PDB entry 6U5J | electron microscopy, 3.50 A resolution | chains g and l of the 24 polymer chains in the assembly

# Chain g (and l)
Protein: Sheath PA0622
From: Pseudomonas aeruginosa (strain ATCC 15692 / DSM 22644 / CIP 104116 / JCM 14847 / LMG 12228 / 1C / PRS 101 / PAO1)
Notes: chain l of this document is another copy of the same molecule, construct and numbering; everything in this record applies to it too
UniProt: G3XD39 (G3XD39_PSEAE); numbering as in UniProt (aligned over 1-386)
Amino-acid sequence (386 residues; row label = number of the first residue in the row):
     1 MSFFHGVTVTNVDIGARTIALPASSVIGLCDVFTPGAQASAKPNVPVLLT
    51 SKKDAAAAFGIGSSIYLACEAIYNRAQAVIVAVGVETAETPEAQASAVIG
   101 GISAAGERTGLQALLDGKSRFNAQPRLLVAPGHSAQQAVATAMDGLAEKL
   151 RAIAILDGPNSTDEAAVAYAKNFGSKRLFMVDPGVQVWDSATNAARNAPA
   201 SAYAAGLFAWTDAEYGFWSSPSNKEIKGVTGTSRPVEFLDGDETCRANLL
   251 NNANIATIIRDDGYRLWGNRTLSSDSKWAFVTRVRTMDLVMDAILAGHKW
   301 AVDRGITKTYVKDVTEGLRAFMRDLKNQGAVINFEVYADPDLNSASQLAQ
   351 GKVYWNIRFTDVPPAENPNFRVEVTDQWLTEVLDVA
Unresolved in the structure: 1, 385-386

# How chain g and chain l interact
Contacting residue pairs - 37 pairs, chain g then chain l:
  Ser222(g) with His5(l), hydrogen bond
  Gly241(g) with Phe4(l)
  Asp242(g) with Phe4(l)
  Glu243(g) with Phe4(l)
  Asn248(g) with Ser2(l); Phe3(l), hydrogen bond (side chain-backbone); Phe4(l); His5(l), hydrogen bond (side chain-backbone)
  Asn251(g) with Ser2(l)
  Asn252(g) with Ser2(l)
  Trp267(g) with His5(l), hydrogen bond (side chain-backbone)
  Gly268(g) with His5(l)
  Asn269(g) with His5(l)
  Arg270(g) with Ser2(l)
  Glu366(g) with Ser2(l); Phe4(l); His5(l), salt bridge; Gly6(l), hydrogen bond (backbone-backbone)
  Asn367(g) with Phe4(l); Gly6(l); Thr8(l), hydrogen bond
  Pro368(g) with Gly6(l); Val7(l); Thr8(l), hydrogen bond (backbone-backbone)
  Asn369(g) with Thr8(l)
  Phe370(g) with Val7(l), hydrophobic; Thr8(l), hydrogen bond (backbone-backbone); Val9(l); Thr10(l), hydrogen bond (backbone-backbone)
  Arg371(g) with Thr10(l); Val12(l)
  Val372(g) with Val9(l), hydrophobic; Thr10(l), hydrogen bond (backbone-backbone); Asn11(l); Val12(l), hydrogen bond (backbone-backbone)
  Glu373(g) with Val12(l); Ile14(l)
Interface residues without a listed pair, chain g (20 interface residues in all): Asp376
Interface residues without a listed pair, chain l (13 interface residues in all): Ala16

# In short
The interface between chain g and chain l involves 20 residues on one side and 13 on the other, with 11
hydrogen bonds and 1 salt bridge. Among the polar pairs are Glu366(g)-His5(l), Ser222(g)-His5(l) and
Asn248(g)-Phe3(l).
Both chains are Sheath PA0622 (Pseudomonas aeruginosa (strain ATCC 15692 / DSM 22644 / CIP 104116 / JCM 14847
/ LMG 12228 / 1C / PRS 101 / PAO1)). Entry 6U5J (CryoEM Structure of Pyocin R2 - postcontracted - collar) was
determined by electron microscopy together with 6PYT, 6U5B, 6U5F and 6U5K from the same study.
